5VHX - chains B and E of the 5 polymer chains in the assembly; structure by electron microscopy, 8.30 A resolution (very low resolution: no residue pairs are listed; an interface is given only as per-side residue counts).

Chain B:
Name: Glutamate receptor 2, Germ cell-specific gene 1-like protein
Organism: Rattus norvegicus
UniProt: chimeric construct of P19491, D3ZK93: residues 10-826 from P19491 (GRIA2_RAT), isoform P19491-2 positions 25-841 (UniProt number = residue number + 15); residues 830-1066 from D3ZK93 positions 2-238 (UniProt number = residue number - 828)
Amino-acid sequence (1057 residues; numbered 10 to 1066; the number before each row is that of its first residue):
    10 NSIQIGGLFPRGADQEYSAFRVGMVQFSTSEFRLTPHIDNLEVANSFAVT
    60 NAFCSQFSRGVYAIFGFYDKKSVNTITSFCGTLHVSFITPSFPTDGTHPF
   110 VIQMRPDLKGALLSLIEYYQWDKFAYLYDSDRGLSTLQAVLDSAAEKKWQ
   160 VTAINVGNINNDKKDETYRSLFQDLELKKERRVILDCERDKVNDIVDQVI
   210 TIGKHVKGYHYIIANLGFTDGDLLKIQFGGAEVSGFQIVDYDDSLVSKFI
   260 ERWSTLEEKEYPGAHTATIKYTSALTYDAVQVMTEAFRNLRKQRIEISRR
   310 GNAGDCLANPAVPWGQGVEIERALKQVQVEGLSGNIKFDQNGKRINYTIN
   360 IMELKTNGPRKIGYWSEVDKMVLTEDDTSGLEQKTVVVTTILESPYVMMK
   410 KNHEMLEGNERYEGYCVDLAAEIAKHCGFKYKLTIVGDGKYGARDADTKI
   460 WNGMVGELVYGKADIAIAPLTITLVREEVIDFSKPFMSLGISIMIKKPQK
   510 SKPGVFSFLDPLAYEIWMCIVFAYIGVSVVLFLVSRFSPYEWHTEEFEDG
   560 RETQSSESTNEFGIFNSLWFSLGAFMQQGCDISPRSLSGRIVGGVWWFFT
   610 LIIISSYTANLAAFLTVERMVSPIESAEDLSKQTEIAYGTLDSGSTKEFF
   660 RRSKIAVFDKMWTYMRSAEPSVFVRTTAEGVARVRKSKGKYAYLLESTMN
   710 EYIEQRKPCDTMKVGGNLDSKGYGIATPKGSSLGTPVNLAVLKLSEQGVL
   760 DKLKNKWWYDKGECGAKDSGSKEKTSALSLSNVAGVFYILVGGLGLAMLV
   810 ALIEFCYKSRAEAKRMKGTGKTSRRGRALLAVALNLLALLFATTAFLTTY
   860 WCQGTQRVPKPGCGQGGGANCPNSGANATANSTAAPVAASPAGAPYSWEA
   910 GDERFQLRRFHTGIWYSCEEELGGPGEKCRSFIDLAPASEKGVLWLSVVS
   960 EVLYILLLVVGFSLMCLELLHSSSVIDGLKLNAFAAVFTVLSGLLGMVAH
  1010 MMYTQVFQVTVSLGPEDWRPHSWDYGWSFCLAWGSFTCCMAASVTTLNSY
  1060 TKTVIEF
Disordered / not traced: 545-572, 818-1066
Disulfide bonds: Cys63-Cys315, Cys718-Cys773
Construct notes: conflict Glu241 (Asn256 in P19491), Leu382 (Val397 in P19491), Glu384 (Gly405 in P19491), Asp385 (Asn406 in P19491), Gln392 (Asn413 in P19491); linker (827-829)
Swiss-Prot annotation at these positions:
  - glycosylation: Asn355 (N-linked (GlcNAc...) asparagine)

Chain E:
Name: Glutamate receptor 2, Germ cell-specific gene 1-like protein
Organism: Rattus norvegicus
UniProt: chimeric construct of P19491, D3ZK93: residues -819 to -3 from P19491 (GRIA2_RAT), isoform P19491-2 positions 25-841 (UniProt number = residue number + 844); residues 1-237 from D3ZK93 positions 2-238 (UniProt number = residue number + 1)
Amino-acid sequence (1057 residues; numbered -819 to 237; the number before each row is that of its first residue; numbers below 1 keep their minus sign (Asn-819 is residue -819)):
  -819 NSIQIGGLFPRGADQEYSAFRVGMVQFSTSEFRLTPHIDNLEVANSFAVT
  -769 NAFCSQFSRGVYAIFGFYDKKSVNTITSFCGTLHVSFITPSFPTDGTHPF
  -719 VIQMRPDLKGALLSLIEYYQWDKFAYLYDSDRGLSTLQAVLDSAAEKKWQ
  -669 VTAINVGNINNDKKDETYRSLFQDLELKKERRVILDCERDKVNDIVDQVI
  -619 TIGKHVKGYHYIIANLGFTDGDLLKIQFGGAEVSGFQIVDYDDSLVSKFI
  -569 ERWSTLEEKEYPGAHTATIKYTSALTYDAVQVMTEAFRNLRKQRIEISRR
  -519 GNAGDCLANPAVPWGQGVEIERALKQVQVEGLSGNIKFDQNGKRINYTIN
  -469 IMELKTNGPRKIGYWSEVDKMVLTEDDTSGLEQKTVVVTTILESPYVMMK
  -419 KNHEMLEGNERYEGYCVDLAAEIAKHCGFKYKLTIVGDGKYGARDADTKI
  -369 WNGMVGELVYGKADIAIAPLTITLVREEVIDFSKPFMSLGISIMIKKPQK
  -319 SKPGVFSFLDPLAYEIWMCIVFAYIGVSVVLFLVSRFSPYEWHTEEFEDG
  -269 RETQSSESTNEFGIFNSLWFSLGAFMQQGCDISPRSLSGRIVGGVWWFFT
  -219 LIIISSYTANLAAFLTVERMVSPIESAEDLSKQTEIAYGTLDSGSTKEFF
  -169 RRSKIAVFDKMWTYMRSAEPSVFVRTTAEGVARVRKSKGKYAYLLESTMN
  -119 EYIEQRKPCDTMKVGGNLDSKGYGIATPKGSSLGTPVNLAVLKLSEQGVL
   -69 DKLKNKWWYDKGECGAKDSGSKEKTSALSLSNVAGVFYILVGGLGLAMLV
   -19 ALIEFCYKSRAEAKRMKGTGKTSRRGRALLAVALNLLALLFATTAFLTTY
    31 WCQGTQRVPKPGCGQGGGANCPNSGANATANSTAAPVAASPAGAPYSWEA
    81 GDERFQLRRFHTGIWYSCEEELGGPGEKCRSFIDLAPASEKGVLWLSVVS
   131 EVLYILLLVVGFSLMCLELLHSSSVIDGLKLNAFAAVFTVLSGLLGMVAH
   181 MMYTQVFQVTVSLGPEDWRPHSWDYGWSFCLAWGSFTCCMAASVTTLNSY
   231 TKTVIEF
Disordered / not traced: -819 to 0, 40-84, 101-105, 154-156, 233-237
Disulfide bonds: Cys98-Cys109
Construct notes: conflict Glu-588 (Asn256 in P19491), Leu-447 (Val397 in P19491), Glu-445 (Gly405 in P19491), Asp-444 (Asn406 in P19491), Gln-437 (Asn413 in P19491); linker (-2 to 0)
Swiss-Prot annotation at these positions:
  - glycosylation: Asn-474 (N-linked (GlcNAc...) asparagine)

How chain B and chain E interact:
At this resolution (8 A) residue pairs are not listed: 9 residues of chain B and 8 of chain E lie at the interface.

In short:
9 residues of chain B and 8 residues of chain E are in contact.
Chain B and chain E are both Glutamate receptor 2, Germ cell-specific gene 1-like protein (Rattus norvegicus);
the structure, GluA2-1xGSG1L bound to ZK, was determined by electron microscopy (same publication as 5VHW,
5VHY and 5VHZ).
